5ZO2 - chains A and C of the 3 polymer chains in the assembly; structure by X-ray diffraction, 3.29 A resolution.

# Chain A (and C)
Name: Cell adhesion molecule 4
From: Mus musculus
Notes: fragment: extracellular domains (Ig1-Ig3); chain C of this document is another copy of the same molecule, construct and numbering; everything in this record applies to it too
Reference sequence: Q8R464 (CADM4_MOUSE); numbering as in UniProt (aligned over 25-317)
Chain sequence (299 residues; each row starts with the number of its first residue):
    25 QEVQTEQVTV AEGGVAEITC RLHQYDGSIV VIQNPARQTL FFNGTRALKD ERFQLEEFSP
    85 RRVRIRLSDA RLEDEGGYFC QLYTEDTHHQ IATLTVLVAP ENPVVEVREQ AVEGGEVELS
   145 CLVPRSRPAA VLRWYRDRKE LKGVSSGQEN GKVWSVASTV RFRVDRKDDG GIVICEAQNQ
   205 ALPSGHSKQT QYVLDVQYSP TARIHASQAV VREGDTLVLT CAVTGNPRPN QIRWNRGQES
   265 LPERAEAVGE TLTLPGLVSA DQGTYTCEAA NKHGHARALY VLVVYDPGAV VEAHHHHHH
Unresolved in the structure: 25-120, 317-323 (chain C: 318-323)
Construct notes: engineered mutation Gln-31 (Asn in Q8R464), Gln-262 (Asn in Q8R464), Gln-286 (Asn in Q8R464); expression tag (318-323)
Disulfide bonds: Cys-145/Cys-199, Cys-245/Cys-291
UniProt features mapped onto this chain:
  - glycosylation: Asn-67 (N-linked (GlcNAc...) asparagine)
Reported in the primary citation:
  - mutagenesis - R45A: unchanged binding to neurites
  - mutagenesis - N31Q/N262Q/N286Q, Q62A: decreased binding to Cell adhesion molecule 3
  - mutagenesis - N31Q/N262Q/N286Q: unchanged stability
  - mutagenesis - R45A: unchanged binding to Cell adhesion molecule 3
  - conformationally variable residues (loop rearrangement): Tyr-107, Thr-111
  - mutagenesis - N67Q: decreased stability

# Chain A / chain C interface
Residue-residue contacts - 15 pairs, chain A then chain C:
  Arg-151(A) / Arg-157(C)
  Val-168(A) / Glu-173(C)
  Ser-169(A) / Gln-172(C)
  Ser-169(A) / Glu-173(C)  hydrogen bond
  Ser-169(A) / Trp-178(C)
  Ser-170(A) / Gly-171(C)
  Gly-171(A) / Ser-170(C)
  Gly-171(A) / Gly-171(C)
  Gly-171(A) / Trp-178(C)
  Gln-172(A) / Ser-169(C)
  Gln-172(A) / Ser-170(C)
  Glu-173(A) / Val-155(C)
  Glu-173(A) / Ser-169(C)  hydrogen bond
  Trp-178(A) / Ala-154(C)
  Gln-204(A) / Gln-204(C)  hydrogen bond
Interface residues without a listed pair, chain A (11 interface residues in all): Lys-166, Val-180
Interface residues without a listed pair, chain C (12 interface residues in all): Gly-175, Val-180

# Overview
The interface between chain A and chain C involves 11 residues on one side and 12 on the other, with 3
hydrogen bonds. Among the polar pairs are Ser-169(A)/Glu-173(C) and Gln-204(A)/Gln-204(C). From the paper:
N31Q/N262Q/N286Q and Q62A of chain A reduce binding to Cell adhesion molecule 3; conformational variability at
Tyr-107(A) and Thr-111(A); 4 substitutions were tested in all.
Chain A and chain C are both Cell adhesion molecule 4 (Mus musculus); the structure, Crystal structure of
mouse nectin-like molecule 4 (mNecl-4) full ectodomain in complex with mouse nectin-like molecule ..., was
determined by X-ray diffraction, deposited together with 5ZO1.
